Entry 7WM4 (electron microscopy, 3.20 A resolution); this record covers chains C and D of the 6 polymer chains in the assembly.

# Chain C (and D)
Protein: Toll-like receptor 3
From: Mus musculus
Notes: chain D of this document is another copy of the same molecule, construct and numbering; everything in this record applies to it too
UniProtKB: Q99MB1 (TLR3_MOUSE); residues 26-705 here = UniProt positions 26-705
Chain sequence (680 residues; numbered 26 to 705; the number before each row is that of its first residue):
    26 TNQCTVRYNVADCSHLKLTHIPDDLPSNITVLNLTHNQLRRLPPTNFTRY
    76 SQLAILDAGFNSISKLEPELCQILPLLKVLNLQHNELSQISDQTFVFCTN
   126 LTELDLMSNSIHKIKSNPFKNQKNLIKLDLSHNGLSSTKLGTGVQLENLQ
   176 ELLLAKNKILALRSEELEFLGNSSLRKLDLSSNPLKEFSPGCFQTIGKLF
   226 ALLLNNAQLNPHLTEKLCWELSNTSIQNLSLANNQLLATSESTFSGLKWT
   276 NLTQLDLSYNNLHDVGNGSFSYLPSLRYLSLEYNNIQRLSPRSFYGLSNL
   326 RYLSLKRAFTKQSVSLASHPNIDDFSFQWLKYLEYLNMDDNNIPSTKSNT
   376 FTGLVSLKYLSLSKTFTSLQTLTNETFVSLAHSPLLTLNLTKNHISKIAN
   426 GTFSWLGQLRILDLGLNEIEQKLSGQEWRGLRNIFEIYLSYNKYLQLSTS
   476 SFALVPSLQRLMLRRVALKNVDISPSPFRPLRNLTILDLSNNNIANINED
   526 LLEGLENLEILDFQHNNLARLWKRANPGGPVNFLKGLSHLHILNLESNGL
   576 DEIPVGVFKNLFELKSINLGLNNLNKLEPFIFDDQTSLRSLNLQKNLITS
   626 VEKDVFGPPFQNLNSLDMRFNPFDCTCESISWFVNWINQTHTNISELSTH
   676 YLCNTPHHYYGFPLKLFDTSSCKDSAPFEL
Unresolved in the structure: 26-28, 337-342, 548-550, 699-705 (chain D: 26-27, 548-550, 699-705)
Curated features (UniProtKB/Swiss-Prot):
  - glycosylation (N-linked (GlcNAc...) asparagine): Asn53, Asn58, Asn71, Asn125, Asn197, Asn248, Asn253, Asn276, Asn292, Asn399, Asn414, Asn425, Asn508, Asn663, Asn668
Disulfide bonds: Cys29-Cys38, Cys96-Cys123, Cys650-Cys678, Cys652-Cys697
Covalently attached groups: N-acetylglucosamine (NAG) linked to Asn71, Asn197, Asn248, Asn253, Asn276, Asn292, Asn399, Asn414, Asn425, Asn508
From the paper describing this entry:
  - mutagenesis - N542A: decreased signaling

# How chain C and chain D interact
Contacting residue pairs - 18 pairs, chain C then chain D:
  Asn600(C) - Tyr685(D)  hydrogen bond
  Lys601(C) - Tyr685(D)
  Thr624(C) - Asn679(D)
  Thr624(C) - Thr680(D)
  Asp649(C) - Thr680(D)  hydrogen bond
  Glu653(C) - Pro681(D)
  Glu653(C) - His682(D)  salt bridge
  Glu653(C) - His683(D)  salt bridge
  Asn679(C) - Thr624(D)  hydrogen bond
  Thr680(C) - Thr624(D)
  Thr680(C) - Asp649(D)  hydrogen bond
  Thr680(C) - Thr680(D)
  Pro681(C) - Glu653(D)
  His682(C) - Ser625(D)
  His682(C) - Glu653(D)
  His683(C) - Glu653(D)  salt bridge
  Tyr685(C) - Asn600(D)  hydrogen bond
  Tyr685(C) - Lys601(D)

# In short
The interface between chain C and chain D involves 11 residues on one side and 12 on the other; the contacts
include 5 hydrogen bonds and 3 salt bridges. Polar pairs include Glu653(C)-His682(D), Glu653(C)-His683(D) and
Asn600(C)-Tyr685(D). The paper reports that N542A of chain C reduces signaling.
Chain C and chain D are both Toll-like receptor 3 (Mus musculus); the structure, Cryo-EM structure of
tetrameric TLR3 in complex with dsRNA (90 bp), was determined by electron microscopy.
